Entry 7CD8 (X-ray diffraction, 2.00 A resolution); this record covers chains B and A.

Chain B:
Molecule: Green fluorescent protein
From: Aequorea victoria
UniProt: P42212 (GFP_AEQVI); aligned to UniProt positions 3-238 over residues 3-238
Chain sequence (236 residues; numbered 1 to 238; 2 numbers in that range are skipped by the numbering (no residue carries them; nothing is unmodelled there); the number before each row is that of its first residue):
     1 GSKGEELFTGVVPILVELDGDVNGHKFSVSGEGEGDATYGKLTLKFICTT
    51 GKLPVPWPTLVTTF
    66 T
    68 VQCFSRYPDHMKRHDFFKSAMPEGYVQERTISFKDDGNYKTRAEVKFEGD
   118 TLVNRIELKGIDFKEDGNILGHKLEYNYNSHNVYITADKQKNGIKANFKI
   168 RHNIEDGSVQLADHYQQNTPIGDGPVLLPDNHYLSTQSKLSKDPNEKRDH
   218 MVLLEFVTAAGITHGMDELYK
Unresolved in the structure: 232-238
Covalently attached groups: covalent link Phe64-Thr66; covalent link Thr66-Val68
Modified positions: Thr66 (chromophore; CRO)
Construct notes: expression tag (1-2); chromophore (66, 66, 66); engineered mutation Arg80 (Gln in P42212), Ser99 (Phe in P42212), Thr153 (Met in P42212), Ala163 (Val in P42212), Lys206 (Ala in P42212)

Chain A:
Molecule: Gfp-40
From: synthetic construct
Chain sequence (99 residues; each row starts with the number of its first residue):
     1 GSGEWEIIDIGPFTQNLGKFAVDEENKIGQYGRLTFNKVIRPSMKKTIYY
    51 ANSRGMIKGYEYQLYVYASDKLFRADISEDYQHYPHRKLLRFNGPVPPP

Interface between chain B and chain A:
Contacting residue pairs (30):
  Lys52(B) with Tyr84(A)
  His139(B) with Gln82(A), hydrogen bond (backbone-side chain); His83(A)
  Lys140(B) with Gln82(A)
  Leu141(B) with Gln82(A), hydrogen bond (backbone-side chain)
  Glu142(B) with Tyr50(A); Asn52(A), hydrogen bond; Arg54(A), salt bridge
  Tyr143(B) with Tyr50(A), hydrogen bond (backbone-side chain); Tyr81(A), hydrophobic
  Asn144(B) with Met56(A)
  Asn170(B) with Arg54(A); Met56(A)
  Ile171(B) with Asn52(A); Arg54(A), hydrogen bond (backbone-side chain)
  Glu172(B) with Ala51(A); Asn52(A), hydrogen bond (backbone-side chain); Gln82(A), hydrogen bond
  Gly174(B) with Asn52(A); Arg54(A), hydrogen bond (backbone-side chain)
  Ser175(B) with Arg54(A), hydrogen bond (backbone-side chain)
  Val176(B) with Arg54(A)
  Lys209(B) with Tyr81(A); His86(A), hydrogen bond
  Pro211(B) with Phe13(A), hydrophobic; Arg87(A)
  Asn212(B) with Asn16(A)
  Lys214(B) with Tyr84(A), hydrogen bond (backbone-side chain)
  Arg215(B) with Tyr84(A)
  Asp216(B) with Tyr84(A)
Also at the interface, not in a pair above, chain B (21 interface residues in all): Asp173, His217

Overview:
21 residues of chain B face 13 of chain A across their interface, with 11 hydrogen bonds and 1 salt bridge.
Polar contacts include Glu142(B)-Arg54(A), His139(B)-Gln82(A) and Leu141(B)-Gln82(A).
Chain B is Green fluorescent protein (Aequorea victoria) and chain A is Gfp-40 (synthetic construct); the
structure, GFP-40/GFPuv complex, Form II, was determined by X-ray diffraction together with 7CD7 from the same
study.
